PDB entry 7NF0 | X-ray diffraction, 1.35 A resolution | chains A and B

Chain A (and B):
Protein: Ferulic acid decarboxylase 1
From: Hypocrea atroviridis (strain ATCC 20476 / IMI 206040)
Notes: EC 4.1.1.102; chain B of this document is another copy of the same molecule, construct and numbering; everything in this record applies to it too
UniProtKB: G9NLP8 (G9NLP8_HYPAI); residues 1-512 here = UniProt positions 1-512
Amino-acid sequence (519 residues; numbered -6 to 512; the number before each row is that of its first residue; numbers below 1 keep their minus sign (Met-6 is residue -6)):
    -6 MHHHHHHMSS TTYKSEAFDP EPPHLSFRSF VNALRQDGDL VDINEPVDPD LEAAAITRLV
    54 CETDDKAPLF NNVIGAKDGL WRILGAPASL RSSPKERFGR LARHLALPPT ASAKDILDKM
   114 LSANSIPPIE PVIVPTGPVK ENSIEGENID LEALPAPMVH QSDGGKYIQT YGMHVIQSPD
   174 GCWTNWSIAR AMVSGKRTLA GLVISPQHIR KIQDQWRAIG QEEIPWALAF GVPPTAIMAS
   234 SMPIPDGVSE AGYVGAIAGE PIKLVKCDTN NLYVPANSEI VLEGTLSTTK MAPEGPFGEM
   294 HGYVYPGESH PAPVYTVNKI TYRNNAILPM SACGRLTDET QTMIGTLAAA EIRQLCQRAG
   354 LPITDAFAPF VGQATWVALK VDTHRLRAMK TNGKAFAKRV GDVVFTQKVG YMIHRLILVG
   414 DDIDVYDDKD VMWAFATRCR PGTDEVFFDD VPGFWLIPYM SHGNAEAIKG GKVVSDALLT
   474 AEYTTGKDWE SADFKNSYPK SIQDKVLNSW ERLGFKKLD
Not modelled in the structure: -6 to 13, 511-512
Sequence notes: initiating methionine (-6); expression tag (-5 to 0); engineered mutation Asn25 (Glu in G9NLP8), Gly31 (Asn in G9NLP8), Ala305 (Gly in G9NLP8), Arg351 (Asp in G9NLP8), His377 (Lys in G9NLP8), Val402 (Pro in G9NLP8), Tyr404 (Phe in G9NLP8), Met405 (Thr in G9NLP8), Ala429 (Thr in G9NLP8), Pro445 (Val in G9NLP8), Trp448 (Gln in G9NLP8)
Ion coordination: Mn2+: Asn178, His201, Glu243 (together with hydroxylated prenyl-FMN); K+ site 1: Trp179, Ala232, Ser233, Met235, Glu243 (together with hydroxylated prenyl-FMN); K+ site 2: Arg431, Asp437, Asp469, Leu471
Ligand contacts: hydroxylated prenyl-FMN (BYN): Gln162, Thr163, Tyr164, Asn178, Trp179, Ser180, Ile181, Ala182, Arg183, Leu195, Ile197, Gln200, His201, Ile202, Ser233, Ser234, Met235, Pro236, Glu243, Phe290, Glu292, Ser324, Cys326, Glu332, Thr333, Met336, Ile337, Lys401, Met405
Reported in the primary citation:
  - catalytic residues: Glu292
  - conformationally variable residues: Tyr404

How chain A and chain B interact:
Contacting residue pairs - 194 pairs, chain A then chain B:
  Val34(A) - Leu506(B)
  Val34(A) - Gly507(B)
  Val34(A) - Phe508(B)  hydrophobic
  Ile36(A) - Phe508(B)  hydrophobic
  Glu38(A) - Arg505(B)  salt bridge
  Glu38(A) - Leu506(B)
  Leu44(A) - Tyr491(B)
  Leu44(A) - Pro492(B)
  Glu45(A) - Lys498(B)  salt bridge
  Ala47(A) - Tyr491(B)
  Ala48(A) - Phe487(B)
  Ala48(A) - Tyr491(B)  hydrophobic
  Ala48(A) - Ile495(B)  hydrophobic
  Ile49(A) - Val499(B)  hydrophobic
  Ile49(A) - Trp503(B)
  Arg51(A) - Ala485(B)
  Arg51(A) - Asp486(B)
  Arg51(A) - Phe487(B)
  Arg51(A) - Tyr491(B)
  Leu52(A) - Phe487(B)  hydrophobic
  Leu52(A) - Trp503(B)  hydrophobic
  Val53(A) - Trp503(B)
  Val53(A) - Phe508(B)  hydrophobic
  Glu55(A) - Asp486(B)
  Glu55(A) - Phe487(B)  hydrogen bond (side chain-backbone)
  Thr56(A) - Lys509(B)  hydrogen bond (backbone-side chain)
  Asp57(A) - Lys509(B)
  Asp58(A) - Phe508(B)
  Asp58(A) - Lys509(B)  salt bridge
  Lys59(A) - Phe508(B)
  Pro61(A) - Phe508(B)  hydrophobic
  Ser85(A) - Lys509(B)
  Val152(A) - Tyr491(B)  hydrogen bond (backbone-side chain)
  His153(A) - Ser490(B)
  His153(A) - Tyr491(B)
  Gln154(A) - Glu483(B)
  Gln154(A) - Asn489(B)
  Gln154(A) - Ser490(B)  hydrogen bond (backbone-backbone)
  Gln154(A) - Tyr491(B)
  Gln154(A) - Pro492(B)
  Ser155(A) - Glu483(B)  hydrogen bond
  Gly291(A) - Ala485(B)
  His294(A) - Trp426(B)  hydrogen bond (backbone-side chain)
  His294(A) - Thr430(B)
  Gly295(A) - Trp426(B)
  Gly295(A) - Ser484(B)
  Gly295(A) - Ala485(B)  hydrogen bond (backbone-backbone)
  Tyr296(A) - Trp426(B)
  Tyr296(A) - Thr430(B)  hydrogen bond
  Tyr296(A) - Arg431(B)  hydrogen bond
  Tyr296(A) - Trp482(B)
  Tyr296(A) - Glu483(B)
  Tyr296(A) - Ala485(B)
  Val297(A) - Trp482(B)
  Val297(A) - Glu483(B)  hydrogen bond (backbone-backbone)
  Tyr298(A) - Leu472(B)
  Tyr298(A) - Asp481(B)
  Tyr298(A) - Trp482(B)  hydrophobic
  Pro299(A) - Asp481(B)
  Gly327(A) - Ala485(B)
  Arg328(A) - Lys422(B)
  Arg328(A) - Asp423(B)  salt bridge
  Arg328(A) - Trp426(B)
  Arg328(A) - Ala485(B)  hydrogen bond (backbone-backbone)
  Arg328(A) - Asp486(B)
  Val364(A) - Met425(B)
  Val364(A) - Ala429(B)
  Gly365(A) - Ala429(B)
  Gln366(A) - Trp426(B)
  Gln366(A) - Thr430(B)
  Thr368(A) - Ala429(B)
  Trp369(A) - Met425(B)  hydrophobic
  Trp369(A) - Phe428(B)  hydrophobic
  Arg408(A) - Phe428(B)
  Arg408(A) - Pro434(B)
  Lys422(A) - Arg328(B)
  Asp423(A) - Arg328(B)  salt bridge
  Met425(A) - Val364(B)
  Met425(A) - Trp369(B)  hydrophobic
  Met425(A) - Met425(B)  hydrophobic
  Trp426(A) - His294(B)  hydrogen bond (side chain-backbone)
  Trp426(A) - Gly295(B)
  Trp426(A) - Tyr296(B)
  Trp426(A) - Arg328(B)
  Trp426(A) - Gln366(B)
  Phe428(A) - Trp369(B)  hydrophobic
  Ala429(A) - Val364(B)
  Ala429(A) - Gly365(B)
  Ala429(A) - Thr368(B)
  Ala429(A) - Tyr452(B)
  Thr430(A) - His294(B)
  Thr430(A) - Tyr296(B)  hydrogen bond
  Thr430(A) - Gln366(B)
  Thr430(A) - Pro451(B)
  Thr430(A) - Tyr452(B)  hydrogen bond (backbone-backbone)
  Arg431(A) - Tyr296(B)  hydrogen bond
  Arg431(A) - Tyr452(B)
  Cys432(A) - Tyr452(B)
  Arg433(A) - Tyr452(B)
  Arg433(A) - Met453(B)  hydrogen bond
  Arg433(A) - Ala458(B)
  Arg433(A) - Glu459(B)  hydrogen bond (side chain-backbone)
  Arg433(A) - Lys462(B)  hydrogen bond (side chain-backbone)
  Arg433(A) - Gly463(B)
  Arg433(A) - Gly464(B)
  Pro434(A) - Arg408(B)
  Pro434(A) - Phe440(B)
  Pro434(A) - Tyr452(B)
  Pro434(A) - Gly464(B)
  Pro434(A) - Val466(B)  hydrophobic
  Gly435(A) - Phe440(B)
  Asp437(A) - Asn457(B)
  Phe440(A) - Pro434(B)
  Phe440(A) - Gly435(B)
  Phe440(A) - Phe440(B)  hydrophobic
  Pro451(A) - Thr430(B)
  Pro451(A) - Leu472(B)
  Tyr452(A) - Ala429(B)
  Tyr452(A) - Thr430(B)  hydrogen bond (backbone-backbone)
  Tyr452(A) - Arg431(B)
  Tyr452(A) - Cys432(B)
  Tyr452(A) - Arg433(B)
  Tyr452(A) - Pro434(B)
  Tyr452(A) - Leu472(B)
  Met453(A) - Arg433(B)  hydrogen bond
  His455(A) - Thr473(B)  hydrogen bond (backbone-side chain)
  Gly456(A) - Thr473(B)  hydrogen bond (backbone-side chain)
  Asn457(A) - Asp437(B)
  Asn457(A) - Thr473(B)  hydrogen bond
  Ala458(A) - Arg433(B)
  Glu459(A) - Arg433(B)  hydrogen bond (backbone-side chain)
  Lys462(A) - Arg433(B)  hydrogen bond (backbone-side chain)
  Gly463(A) - Arg433(B)
  Gly464(A) - Arg433(B)
  Gly464(A) - Pro434(B)
  Val466(A) - Pro434(B)  hydrophobic
  Leu472(A) - Tyr298(B)
  Leu472(A) - Pro451(B)
  Leu472(A) - Tyr452(B)
  Thr473(A) - His455(B)  hydrogen bond (side chain-backbone)
  Thr473(A) - Gly456(B)  hydrogen bond (side chain-backbone)
  Thr473(A) - Asn457(B)  hydrogen bond
  Asp481(A) - Tyr298(B)
  Asp481(A) - Pro299(B)
  Trp482(A) - Tyr296(B)
  Trp482(A) - Val297(B)
  Trp482(A) - Tyr298(B)  hydrophobic
  Glu483(A) - Gln154(B)
  Glu483(A) - Ser155(B)  hydrogen bond
  Glu483(A) - Tyr296(B)
  Glu483(A) - Val297(B)  hydrogen bond (backbone-backbone)
  Ser484(A) - Gly295(B)
  Ala485(A) - Arg51(B)
  Ala485(A) - Gly295(B)  hydrogen bond (backbone-backbone)
  Ala485(A) - Tyr296(B)
  Ala485(A) - Gly327(B)
  Ala485(A) - Arg328(B)  hydrogen bond (backbone-backbone)
  Asp486(A) - Arg51(B)
  Asp486(A) - Glu55(B)
  Asp486(A) - Arg328(B)
  Phe487(A) - Ala48(B)
  Phe487(A) - Arg51(B)
  Phe487(A) - Leu52(B)  hydrophobic
  Phe487(A) - Glu55(B)  hydrogen bond (backbone-side chain)
  Asn489(A) - Gln154(B)
  Ser490(A) - His153(B)
  Ser490(A) - Gln154(B)  hydrogen bond (backbone-backbone)
  Tyr491(A) - Leu44(B)
  Tyr491(A) - Ala47(B)
  Tyr491(A) - Ala48(B)  hydrophobic
  Tyr491(A) - Arg51(B)
  Tyr491(A) - Val152(B)  hydrogen bond (side chain-backbone)
  Tyr491(A) - His153(B)
  Tyr491(A) - Gln154(B)
  Pro492(A) - Leu44(B)
  Pro492(A) - Gln154(B)
  Ile495(A) - Ala48(B)  hydrophobic
  Lys498(A) - Glu45(B)
  Val499(A) - Ala48(B)  hydrophobic
  Val499(A) - Ile49(B)  hydrophobic
  Trp503(A) - Ile49(B)
  Trp503(A) - Leu52(B)  hydrophobic
  Trp503(A) - Val53(B)
  Trp503(A) - Asp58(B)
  Arg505(A) - Glu38(B)  salt bridge
  Leu506(A) - Val34(B)
  Leu506(A) - Ile36(B)  hydrophobic
  Leu506(A) - Glu38(B)
  Phe508(A) - Val34(B)  hydrophobic
  Phe508(A) - Val53(B)  hydrophobic
  Phe508(A) - Asp58(B)
  Phe508(A) - Lys59(B)
  Phe508(A) - Pro61(B)  hydrophobic
  Lys509(A) - Asp58(B)  hydrogen bond (backbone-side chain)
Also at the interface, not in a pair above, chain A (94 interface residues in all): Asp43, Glu292, Glu301, Cys326, Thr436, Glu438, Ile450, Asp469, Leu500, Gly507
Also at the interface, not in a pair above, chain B (91 interface residues in all): Asp43, Thr56, Gly291, Glu292, Cys326, Thr436, Glu438, Ile450, Asp469, Leu500

Summary:
Chain A and chain B form an interface of 94 and 91 residues respectively; the contacts include 36 hydrogen
bonds and 6 salt bridges. Among the polar pairs are Glu38(A)-Arg505(B), Glu45(A)-Lys498(B) and
Asp58(A)-Lys509(B). Chain A binds hydroxylated prenyl-FMN. Asn178(A), His201(A) and Glu243(A) form the Mn2+
site. The paper reports the catalytic residue Glu292(A); conformational variability at Tyr404(A).
Chain A and chain B are both Ferulic acid decarboxylase 1 (Hypocrea atroviridis (strain ATCC 20476 / IMI
206040)); the structure, T. atroviride Fdc variant TaFdcV in complex with hydroxylated prFMN, was determined
by X-ray diffraction, deposited together with 7NEY, 7NF1, 7NF2, 7NF3 and 7NF4.
